PDB entry 8FNG | electron microscopy, 2.20 A resolution | chains A and D of the 12 polymer chains in the assembly

Chain A (and D):
Protein: Lamina-associated polypeptide 2, isoform alpha, Integrase chimera
Organism: Homo sapiens
Notes: EC 2.7.7.-, 3.1.-.-; chain D of this document is another copy of the same molecule, construct and numbering; everything in this record applies to it too
UniProtKB: chimeric construct of P42166, P12497: residues -53 to -3 from P42166 (LAP2A_HUMAN) positions 50-100 (UniProt number = residue number + 103); residues 1-288 from P12497 positions 1148-1435 (UniProt number = residue number + 1147)
Sequence (364 residues; numbered -75 to 288; the number before each row is that of its first residue; numbers below 1 keep their minus sign (Gly-75 is residue -75)):
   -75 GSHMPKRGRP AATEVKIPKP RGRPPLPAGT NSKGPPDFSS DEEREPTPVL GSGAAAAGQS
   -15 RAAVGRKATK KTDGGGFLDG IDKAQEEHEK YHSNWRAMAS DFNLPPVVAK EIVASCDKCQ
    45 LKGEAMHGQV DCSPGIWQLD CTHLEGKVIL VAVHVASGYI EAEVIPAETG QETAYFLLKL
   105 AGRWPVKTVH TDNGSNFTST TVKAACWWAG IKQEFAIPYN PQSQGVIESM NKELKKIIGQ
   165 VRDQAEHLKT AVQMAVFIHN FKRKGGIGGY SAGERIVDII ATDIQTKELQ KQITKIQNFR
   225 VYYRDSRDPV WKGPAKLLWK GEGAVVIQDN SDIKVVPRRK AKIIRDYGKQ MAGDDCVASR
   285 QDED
Unresolved in the structure: -75 to 0, 229-235, 269-288 (chain D: -75 to 221, 269-288)
Sequence notes: expression tag (-75 to -54); conflict Gln-17 (Arg86 in P42166); linker (-2 to 0); engineered mutation Ala140 (Gly1287 in P12497)
Curated features (UniProtKB/Swiss-Prot):
  - modified residue: Thr-46 (Phosphothreonine), Ser-44 (Phosphoserine), Ser-37 (Phosphoserine), Ser-36 (Phosphoserine), Thr-29 (Phosphothreonine), Ser-24 (Phosphoserine), Arg-15 (Omega-N-methylarginine)
  - zinc finger: Asp3 to Gln44 (Integrase-type)
  - DNA-binding region: Phe223 to Asp270 (Integrase-type)
  - binding site (Zn(2+)): His12, His16, Cys40, Cys43
  - binding site (Mg(2+)): Asp64, Asp116, Glu152
Bound ions: Zn2+: His12, His16, Cys40, Cys43; Mg2+ site 1: Asp64, Asp116 (together with Dolutegravir); Mg2+ site 2: Asp64, Glu152 (together with Dolutegravir)
Residues lining bound ligands: Dolutegravir (DLU; (4R,12aS)-N-(2,4-difluorobenzyl)-7-hydroxy-4-methyl-6,8-dioxo-3,4,6,8,12,12a-hexahydro-2H-pyrido[1',2':4,5]pyrazino[2,1-b][1,3]oxazine-9-carboxamide): Asp64, Cys65, Asp116, Asn117, Gly118, Tyr143, Pro145, Gln146, Glu152
What the authors report for this chain:
  - conformationally variable residues (side-chain flip): Gln148
  - mutagenesis - E138K: unchanged catalytic activity
  - mutagenesis - G140A (3- to 5-fold), Q148H (5- to 10-fold), Q148K (5- to 10-fold), Q148R (5- to 10-fold): decreased catalytic activity
  - catalytic residues: Glu152 (citing earlier work)

Chain A / chain D interface:
Residue-residue contacts (32):
  Ala38(A) - Arg224(D)  hydrogen bond (backbone-side chain)
  Ala38(A) - Ile268(D)
  Ser39(A) - Arg224(D)
  Asp41(A) - Tyr226(D)  hydrogen bond
  Asp41(A) - Pro238(D)
  Gln44(A) - Tyr226(D)
  Gln44(A) - Trp235(D)
  Gln44(A) - Lys266(D)  hydrogen bond
  Gln44(A) - Ile268(D)
  Leu45(A) - Trp235(D)  hydrogen bond (backbone-side chain)
  Lys46(A) - Trp235(D)
  Lys46(A) - Lys266(D)
  Gly47(A) - Trp235(D)
  Gly47(A) - Arg263(D)
  Gly47(A) - Ala265(D)
  Glu48(A) - Arg262(D)  salt bridge
  Glu48(A) - Arg263(D)
  Glu48(A) - Ala265(D)  hydrogen bond (backbone-backbone)
  Met50(A) - Glu246(D)
  Met50(A) - Arg262(D)
  Met50(A) - Arg263(D)
  His51(A) - Arg263(D)
  Ile141(A) - Ala248(D)  hydrophobic
  Ile141(A) - Val259(D)
  Ile141(A) - Pro261(D)
  Tyr143(A) - Ser230(D)
  Tyr143(A) - Arg231(D)  hydrogen bond
  Tyr143(A) - Lys264(D)  hydrogen bond (backbone-side chain)
  Asn144(A) - Pro261(D)
  Asn144(A) - Arg263(D)  hydrogen bond
  Asn144(A) - Lys264(D)  hydrogen bond
  Gln146(A) - Arg263(D)  hydrogen bond
Also at the interface, not in a pair above, chain A (16 interface residues in all): Gly52, Pro142
Also at the interface, not in a pair above, chain D (19 interface residues in all): Asp229, Gly247, Val260

Overview:
16 residues of chain A and 19 residues of chain D are in contact, with 10 hydrogen bonds and 1 salt bridge.
Among the polar pairs are Glu48(A)-Arg262(D), Ala38(A)-Arg224(D) and Asp41(A)-Tyr226(D). The paper reports the
catalytic residue Glu152(A); G140A, Q148H and Q148K of chain A, among others, reduce catalytic activity; 5
substitutions were tested in all.
Chain A and chain D are both Lamina-associated polypeptide 2, isoform alpha, Integrase chimera (Homo sapiens);
the structure, Structure of G140A HIV-1 intasome with Dolutegravir bound, was determined by electron
microscopy (same publication as 8FND, 8FNH, 8FNJ, 8FNL, 8FNM, 8FNO, 8FNP and 8FNQ).
